PDB entry 6WUT | electron microscopy, 3.00 A resolution | chains A and C of the 3 polymer chains in the assembly

== Chain A ==
Molecule: Sam35
Organism: Thermothelomyces thermophilus
UniProt: G2QAT9 (G2QAT9_MYCTT); residues 1-333 here = UniProt positions 1-333
Sequence (333 residues; row label = number of the first residue in the row):
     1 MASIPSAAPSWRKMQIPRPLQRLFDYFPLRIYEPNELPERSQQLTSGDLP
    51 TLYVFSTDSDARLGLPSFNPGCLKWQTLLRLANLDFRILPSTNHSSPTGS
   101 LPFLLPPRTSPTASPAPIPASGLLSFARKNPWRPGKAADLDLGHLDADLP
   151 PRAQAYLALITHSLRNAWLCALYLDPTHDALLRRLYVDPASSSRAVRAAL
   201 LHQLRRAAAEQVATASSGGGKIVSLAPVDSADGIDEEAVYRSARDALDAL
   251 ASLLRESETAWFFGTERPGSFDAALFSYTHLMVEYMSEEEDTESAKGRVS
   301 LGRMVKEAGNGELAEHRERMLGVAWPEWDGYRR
Disordered / not traced: 1-25, 129-138, 290-291

== Chain C ==
Molecule: Tom37 domain-containing protein
Organism: Thermothelomyces thermophilus
UniProt: G2Q6R7 (G2Q6R7_MYCTT); numbering as in UniProt (aligned over 1-445)
Sequence (479 residues; each row starts with the number of its first residue; note: 1 number in that range is skipped by the numbering (no residue carries it; nothing is unmodelled there); numbers below 1 keep their minus sign (Met-34 is residue -34)):
   -34 MSSAWSHPQFEK
   -21 GGGSGGGSGGSAWSHPQFEKGGMAVQLHVWGPAFGLPSIDAECLAAIAYL
    29 AQTLGSADYQLIQSSPSAVPTQHLPTLYDSRTSTWIGGFTSITAHLHTHP
    79 PPTFQSAPQPTDGSSSTTTTTTTTTTAASATADGTAYTAFLSAHAAPLLA
   129 LSLYVSSANYGAATRPAYSAVLPLPLPWTEPPAVRAAMARRAAHLGLSSL
   179 DADAAAERARAEERRAAADGWVAVPPHATAGRAAGGGGGGGGGGGKGGGV
   229 AAVLTPEQKSRIRLEEAAREVLDVLAEVDWAAGGGGRQVAAEVRCLAFGY
   279 LALMLLPDVPRPWLREIMEGRYPALCTFVRDFRARVFPQGGKLLPWADGG
   329 AQASASASASASAVALRFVRAVMAEVPLVGEWWSRWWTARKKREVLASKG
   379 AKPAPSNDLLLLLGAGLGLTVVGAGVFFYRGLPPFGEAVQVWRKPVVGLS
   429 SFGAAGAMFSGALYGLD
Disordered / not traced: -21 to 1, 76-104, 179-236, 425-445
Sequence notes: expression tag (-34 to -23, -21 to 0)

== How chain A and chain C interact ==
Pairs across the interface (72; chain A residue first):
  Pro151(A) with Val252(C)
  Arg152(A) with Asp111(C), salt bridge; Arg265(C)
  Ala155(A) with Ala114(C); Tyr115(C), hydrophobic; Phe118(C), hydrophobic
  Tyr156(A) with Ala110(C); Asp111(C), hydrogen bond
  Ala158(A) with Ala117(C); Phe118(C), hydrophobic
  Leu159(A) with Thr113(C); Ala117(C), hydrophobic
  His162(A) with Ala121(C); His122(C)
  Ser163(A) with Ala117(C)
  Cys170(A) with His-28(C), hydrogen bond
  Leu174(A) with Trp-30(C); Ser-29(C); His-28(C), hydrogen bond (backbone-backbone)
  Asp175(A) with His-28(C), salt bridge
  Pro176(A) with Ser-29(C); Gln-26(C)
  His202(A) with Trp-30(C)
  Arg205(A) with Met-34(C); Trp-30(C)
  Arg206(A) with Trp-30(C); Arg363(C)
  Ser217(A) with Thr68(C)
  Gly220(A) with His51(C), hydrogen bond (backbone-side chain)
  Lys221(A) with Thr49(C), hydrogen bond (side chain-backbone); Gln50(C)
  Ile222(A) with Pro44(C); Gln50(C), hydrogen bond (backbone-backbone); Ala161(C), hydrophobic; Val162(C), hydrophobic
  Val223(A) with Gln50(C)
  Ser224(A) with Ala161(C); Glu353(C)
  Leu225(A) with Ala164(C); Arg168(C), hydrogen bond (backbone-side chain); Glu353(C)
  Ala226(A) with Arg168(C)
  Pro227(A) with Arg168(C)
  Asp229(A) with Trp-30(C), hydrogen bond (backbone-side chain); Arg363(C), salt bridge
  Ser230(A) with Ala-31(C); Trp-30(C)
  Ala231(A) with Ala-31(C), hydrogen bond (backbone-backbone); Trp-30(C); Ser-29(C); Lys370(C)
  Asp232(A) with Ala-31(C); Thr366(C); Ala367(C); Lys370(C); Arg371(C), salt bridge
  Ile234(A) with Lys370(C), hydrogen bond (backbone-side chain)
  Asp235(A) with Lys370(C); Lys377(C), salt bridge
  Glu236(A) with His-28(C); Pro-27(C); Lys370(C)
  Ala238(A) with Ser69(C)
  Arg241(A) with Thr68(C); Ser69(C), hydrogen bond; Ala72(C)
  Asp245(A) with Thr113(C)
  Ala249(A) with Ala110(C); Thr113(C)
  Ser252(A) with Ala110(C)
  Glu256(A) with Ser107(C)
  Arg298(A) with His-28(C)
Other interface residues (no listed pair), chain A (46 interface residues in all): Gln154, Tyr173, Asp179, Ala209, Ser216, Gly233, Ala246, Ala295
Other interface residues (no listed pair), chain C (47 interface residues in all): Lys-23, Ala106, Ser120, Thr157, Pro160, Ala165, Asp251, Glu255, Ala352, Ser362
The authors on this interface:
  - pairs named by the authors: Tyr156(A)-Asp111(C)

== Summary ==
The interface between chain A and chain C involves 46 residues on one side and 47 on the other, with 11
hydrogen bonds and 5 salt bridges. Polar pairs include Arg152(A)-Asp111(C), Asp175(A)-His-28(C) and
Asp229(A)-Arg363(C). The paper describes a contact between Tyr156(A) and Asp111(C).
Here chain A is Sam35 and chain C is Tom37 domain-containing protein, both from Thermothelomyces thermophilus.
Entry 6WUT (Mitochondrial SAM complex - high resolution monomer in detergent) was determined by electron
microscopy (same publication as 6WUH, 6WUJ, 6WUL, 6WUM and 6WUN).
